PDB entry 7UZ2 | X-ray diffraction, 1.83 A resolution | chain A

== Chain A ==
Protein: Beta-galactosidase
From: Saccharolobus solfataricus
UniProtKB: A0A0E3K5E4 (A0A0E3K5E4_SACSO); residue numbers follow UniProt; this construct covers 1-489
Sequence (489 residues; row label = number of the first residue in the row):
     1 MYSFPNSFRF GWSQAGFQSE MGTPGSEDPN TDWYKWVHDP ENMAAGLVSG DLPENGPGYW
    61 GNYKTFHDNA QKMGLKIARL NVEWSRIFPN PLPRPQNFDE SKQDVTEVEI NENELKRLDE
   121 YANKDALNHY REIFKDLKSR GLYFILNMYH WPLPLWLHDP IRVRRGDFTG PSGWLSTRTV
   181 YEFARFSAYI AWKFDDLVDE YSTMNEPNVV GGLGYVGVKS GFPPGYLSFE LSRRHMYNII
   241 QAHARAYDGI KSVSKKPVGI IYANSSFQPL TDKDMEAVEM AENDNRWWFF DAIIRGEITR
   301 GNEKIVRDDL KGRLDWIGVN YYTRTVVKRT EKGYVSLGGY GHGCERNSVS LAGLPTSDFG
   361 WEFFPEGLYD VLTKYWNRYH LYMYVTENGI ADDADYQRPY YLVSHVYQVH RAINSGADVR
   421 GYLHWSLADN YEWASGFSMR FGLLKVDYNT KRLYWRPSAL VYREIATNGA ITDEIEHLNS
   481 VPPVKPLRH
Construct notes: engineered mutation His235 (Ala in A0A0E3K5E4)
Covalent attachments: C5a-fluoro-valienide (OML) linked to Glu387
Small-molecule neighbours: C5a-fluoro-valienide (OML; (1R,2S,3R,4R)-5-fluoro-6-(hydroxymethyl)cyclohex-5-ene-1,2,3,4-tetrol): Gln18, His150, Trp151, Asn205, Glu206, Asn320, Tyr322, Phe359, Trp361, Trp425, Asn430, Glu432, Trp433, Phe441

== Summary ==
Covalently linked C5a-fluoro-valienide: at Glu387.
Chain A is Beta-galactosidase (Saccharolobus solfataricus); the structure, Structure of beta-glycosidase from
Sulfolobus solfataricus in complex with C5a-fluoro-valienide, was determined by X-ray diffraction (same
publication as 7UZ1).
